Entry 6M6V (X-ray diffraction, 3.08 A resolution); this record covers chains A and B of the 7 polymer chains in the assembly.

== Chain A ==
Molecule: Toxin-antitoxin system antidote Mnt family
Organism: Shewanella oneidensis MR-1
UniProt: Q8ECH7 (Q8ECH7_SHEON); residue numbers follow UniProt; this construct covers 1-139
Amino-acid sequence (139 residues; numbered 1 to 139; the number before each row is that of its first residue):
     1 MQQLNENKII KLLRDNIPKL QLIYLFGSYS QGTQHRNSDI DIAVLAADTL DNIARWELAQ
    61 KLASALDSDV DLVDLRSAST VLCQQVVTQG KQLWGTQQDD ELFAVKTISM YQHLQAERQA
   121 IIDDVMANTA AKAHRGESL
Unresolved in the structure: 1, 28-36, 128-139
Curated features (UniProtKB/Swiss-Prot):
  - motif: Gly27 to Asp41 (GSX(10)DXD motif)
  - binding site (Mg(2+)): Asp39, Asp41, Asp71
  - mutagenesis: Gly27 to Ser28 (No longer AMPylates HepT, reduced ability to neutralize HepT), Asp39 to Asp41 (No longer AMPylates HepT, reduced ability to neutralize HepT, still binds HepT), Gln98 to His113 (Significantly reduces antitoxin function, reduced ability to neutralize HepT, decreased ability to AMPylate HepT)
What the authors report for this chain:
  - mutagenesis - G27A/S28T, D39E/D41E: decreased growth with Toxin-antitoxin system toxin HepN family (chain B)

== Chain B ==
Molecule: Toxin-antitoxin system toxin HepN family
Organism: Shewanella oneidensis MR-1
UniProt: Q8ECH6 (Q8ECH6_SHEON); numbering as in UniProt (aligned over 1-133)
Amino-acid sequence (133 residues; numbered 1 to 133; the number before each row is that of its first residue):
     1 MNDIIINKIA TIKRCIKRIQ QVYGDGSQFK QDFTLQDSVI LNLQRCCEAC IDIANHINRQ
    61 QQLGIPQSSR DSFTLLAQNN LITQPLSDNL KKMVGLRNIA VHDYQELNLD IVVHVVQHHL
   121 EDFEQFIDVI KAE
Unresolved in the structure: 1
Curated features (UniProtKB/Swiss-Prot):
  - motif: Arg97 to Tyr104 (RX(4)HXY motif)
  - active site: Arg97, His102
  - modified residue: Tyr104 (O-tri-AMP-tyrosine)
  - mutagenesis: Cys15 (C15R: Loss of toxicity), His56 (H56P: Loss of toxicity), Arg70 (R70H: Loss of toxicity), Val94 (V94G: Loss of toxicity), Arg97 (R97G: Loss of toxicity), Asn98 (N98T: Loss of toxicity; when associated with C-104), His102 (H102A: Loss of toxicity), Tyr104 (Y104A: No loss of toxicity. No longer AMPylated by MntA), Leu107 (L107H: Loss of toxicity), His118 (H118P: Loss of toxicity)
What the authors report for this chain:
  - post-translational modification sites: Tyr104
  - binding site for the 3-nt RNA strand: Arg70, Tyr104
  - conformationally variable residues (loop rearrangement): Tyr104
  - mutagenesis - Y104A: decreased growth with Toxin-antitoxin system antidote Mnt family (chain A)

== Chain A / chain B interface ==
Residue-residue contacts (22):
  Gln84(A) with Ile65(B)
  Thr88(A) with Ile65(B)
  Gln98(A) with Asp3(B); Ile4(B)
  Asp100(A) with Arg59(B), salt bridge
  Glu101(A) with Ile4(B); His56(B), salt bridge
  Leu102(A) with Ile4(B)
  Ala104(A) with Arg59(B)
  Val105(A) with His56(B)
  Ile108(A) with Asn55(B)
  Ser109(A) with Glu48(B); Asp52(B), hydrogen bond
  Tyr111(A) with Gln67(B)
  Gln112(A) with Ile51(B); Asn55(B), hydrogen bond; Pro66(B), hydrogen bond (side chain-backbone); Gln67(B); Ser68(B); Ser69(B)
  His113(A) with Glu48(B), salt bridge; Arg97(B)
Other interface residues (no listed pair), chain A (15 interface residues in all): Val87, Gln115
Other interface residues (no listed pair), chain B (15 interface residues in all): Asn2

== In short ==
Chain A and chain B each contribute 15 residues to their interface; the contacts include 3 hydrogen bonds and
3 salt bridges. Among the polar pairs are Asp100(A)-Arg59(B), Glu101(A)-His56(B) and His113(A)-Glu48(B). The
paper reports a binding site for the 3-nt RNA strand at Arg70(B) and Tyr104(B); G27A/S28T and D39E/D41E of
chain A reduce growth with Toxin-antitoxin system toxin HepN family (chain B).
Here chain A is Toxin-antitoxin system antidote Mnt family and chain B is Toxin-antitoxin system toxin HepN
family, both from Shewanella oneidensis MR-1. Entry 6M6V (Crystal structure the toxin-antitoxin MntA-HepT) was
determined by X-ray diffraction (same publication as 6M6U, 6M6W and 7BXO).
